Entry 8PFG (electron microscopy, 3.10 A resolution); this record covers chains J and K of the 9 polymer chains in the assembly.

[Chain J]
Protein: DNA-directed RNA polymerase subunit beta'
Source organism: Escherichia coli
Notes: EC 2.7.7.6
UniProtKB: P0A8T7 (RPOC_ECOLI); numbering as in UniProt (aligned over 2-1407)
Sequence (1416 residues; each row starts with the number of its first residue):
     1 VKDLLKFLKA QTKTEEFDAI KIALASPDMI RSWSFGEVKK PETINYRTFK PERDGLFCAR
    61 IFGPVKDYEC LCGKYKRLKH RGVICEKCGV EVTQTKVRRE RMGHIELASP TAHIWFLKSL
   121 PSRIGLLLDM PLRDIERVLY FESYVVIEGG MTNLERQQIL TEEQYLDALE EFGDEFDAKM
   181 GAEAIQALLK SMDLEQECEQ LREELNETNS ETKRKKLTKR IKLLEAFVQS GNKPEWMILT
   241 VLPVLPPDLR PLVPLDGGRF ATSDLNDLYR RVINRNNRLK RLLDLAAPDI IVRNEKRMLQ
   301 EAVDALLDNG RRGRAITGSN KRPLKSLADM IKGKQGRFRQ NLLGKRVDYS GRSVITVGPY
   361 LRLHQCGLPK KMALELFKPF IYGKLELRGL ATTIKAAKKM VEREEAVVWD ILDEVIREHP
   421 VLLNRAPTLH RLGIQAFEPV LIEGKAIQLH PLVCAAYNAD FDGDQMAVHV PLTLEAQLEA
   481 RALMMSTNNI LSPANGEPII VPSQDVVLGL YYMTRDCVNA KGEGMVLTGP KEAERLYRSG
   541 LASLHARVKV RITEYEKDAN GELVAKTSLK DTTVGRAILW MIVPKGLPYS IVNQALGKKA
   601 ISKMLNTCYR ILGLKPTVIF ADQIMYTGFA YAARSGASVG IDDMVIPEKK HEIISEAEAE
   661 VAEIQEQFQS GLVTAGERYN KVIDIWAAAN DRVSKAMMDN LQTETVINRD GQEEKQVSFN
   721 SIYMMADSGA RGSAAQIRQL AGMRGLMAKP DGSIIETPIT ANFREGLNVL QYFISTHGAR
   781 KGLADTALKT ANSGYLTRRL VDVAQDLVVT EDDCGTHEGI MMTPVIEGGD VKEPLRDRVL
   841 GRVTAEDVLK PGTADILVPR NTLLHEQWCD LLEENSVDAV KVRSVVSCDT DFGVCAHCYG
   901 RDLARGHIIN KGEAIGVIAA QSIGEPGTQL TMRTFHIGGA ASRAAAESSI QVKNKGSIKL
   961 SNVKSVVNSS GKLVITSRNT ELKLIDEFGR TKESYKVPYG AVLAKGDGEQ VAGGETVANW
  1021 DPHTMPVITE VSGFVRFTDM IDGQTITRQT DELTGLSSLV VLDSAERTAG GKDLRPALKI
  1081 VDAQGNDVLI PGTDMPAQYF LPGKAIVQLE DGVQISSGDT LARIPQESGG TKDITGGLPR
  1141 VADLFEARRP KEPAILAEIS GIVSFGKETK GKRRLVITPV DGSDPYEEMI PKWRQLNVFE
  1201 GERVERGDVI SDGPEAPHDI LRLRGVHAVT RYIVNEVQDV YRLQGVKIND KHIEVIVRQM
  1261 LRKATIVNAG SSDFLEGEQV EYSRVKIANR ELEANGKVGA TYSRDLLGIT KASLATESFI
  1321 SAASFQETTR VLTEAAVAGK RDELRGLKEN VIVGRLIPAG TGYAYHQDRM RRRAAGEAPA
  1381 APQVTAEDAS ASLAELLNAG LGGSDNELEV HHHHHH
Disordered / not traced: 1-15, 68-92, 936-946, 1127-1133, 1376-1416
Construct notes: expression tag (1, 1408-1416)
Ion coordination: Mg2+: Asp-460, Asp-462, Asp-464 (shared with 2 residues of chain R); Zn2+: Cys-814, Cys-888, Cys-895, Cys-898
UniProt features mapped onto this chain:
  - binding site (Zn(2+)): Cys-70, Cys-72, Cys-85, Cys-88, Cys-814, Cys-888, Cys-895, Cys-898
  - binding site (Mg(2+)): Asp-460, Asp-462, Asp-464
  - modified residue: Lys-983 (N6-acetyllysine)

[Chain K]
Protein: DNA-directed RNA polymerase subunit omega
Source organism: Escherichia coli
Notes: EC 2.7.7.6
UniProtKB: P0A800 (RPOZ_ECOLI); residues 1-91 here = UniProt positions 1-91
Sequence (91 residues; row label = number of the first residue in the row):
     1 MARVTVQDAV EKIGNRFDLV LVAARRARQM QVGGKDPLVP EENDKTTVIA LREIEEGLIN
    61 NQILDVRERQ EQQEQEAAEL QAVTAIAEGR R
Disordered / not traced: 1, 85-91

[Chain J / chain K interface]
Pairs across the interface (39):
  His-364(J) / Val-4(K)
  Glu-414(J) / Lys-45(K)
  Val-415(J) / Lys-45(K)  hydrogen bond (backbone-side chain)
  Arg-417(J) / Asn-43(K)  hydrogen bond (side chain-backbone)
  Glu-418(J) / Ala-2(K)  hydrogen bond (side chain-backbone)
  Glu-418(J) / Asp-44(K)
  Glu-418(J) / Lys-45(K)  hydrogen bond (side chain-backbone)
  Glu-418(J) / Val-48(K)
  Leu-474(J) / Ala-27(K)
  Leu-474(J) / Arg-28(K)
  Leu-474(J) / Gln-31(K)
  Leu-474(J) / Thr-47(K)
  Glu-475(J) / Ala-24(K)
  Glu-475(J) / Arg-28(K)  salt bridge
  Gln-477(J) / Thr-47(K)
  Leu-478(J) / Ala-23(K)  hydrophobic
  Leu-478(J) / Thr-47(K)
  Leu-478(J) / Leu-51(K)  hydrophobic
  Glu-479(J) / Val-20(K)
  Arg-481(J) / Arg-3(K)
  Arg-481(J) / Val-48(K)
  Arg-481(J) / Leu-51(K)
  Ala-482(J) / Arg-16(K)  hydrogen bond (backbone-side chain)
  Ala-482(J) / Val-20(K)  hydrophobic
  Leu-483(J) / Phe-17(K)  hydrophobic
  Met-485(J) / Val-4(K)
  Thr-487(J) / Val-4(K)  hydrogen bond (side chain-backbone)
  Thr-487(J) / Thr-5(K)
  Asn-488(J) / Arg-16(K)
  Leu-614(J) / Thr-5(K)
  Leu-614(J) / Gln-7(K)
  Lys-615(J) / Thr-5(K)  hydrogen bond
  Lys-615(J) / Asp-8(K)  salt bridge
  Arg-905(J) / Arg-16(K)
  Asn-910(J) / Asn-15(K)  hydrogen bond (side chain-backbone)
  Lys-911(J) / Phe-17(K)
  Glu-913(J) / Phe-17(K)
  Gly-1360(J) / Phe-17(K)
  Thr-1361(J) / Leu-21(K)
Also at the interface, not in a pair above, chain J (28 interface residues in all): Arg-362, His-419, Glu-438, Val-618
Also at the interface, not in a pair above, chain K (25 interface residues in all): Val-6, Gly-14, Leu-19

[Overview]
Chain J and chain K form an interface of 28 and 25 residues respectively; the contacts include 8 hydrogen
bonds and 2 salt bridges. Polar contacts include Glu-475(J)/Arg-28(K), Lys-615(J)/Asp-8(K) and
Val-415(J)/Lys-45(K). UniProt lists 8 Zn2+-binding residues and 3 Mg2+-binding residues on chain J.
Chain J is DNA-directed RNA polymerase subunit beta' and chain K is DNA-directed RNA polymerase subunit omega,
both from Escherichia coli; the structure, autoinhibited RfaH bound to E. coli transcription complex paused at
ops site (encounter complex), not fully ..., was determined by electron microscopy (same publication as 8PEN,
8PFJ, 8PH9, 8PHK, 8PIB, 8PID, 8PIL and 8PIM).
